6XZQ - chains A and B of the 8 polymer chains in the assembly; structure by electron microscopy, 3.60 A resolution.

Chain A:
Name: Polymerase acidic protein
Source organism: Influenza C virus (strain C/Johannesburg/1/1966)
Notes: EC 3.1.-.-
UniProt: Q9IMP5 (PA_INCJH); numbering as in UniProt (aligned over 1-709)
Chain sequence (709 residues; numbered 1 to 709; the number before each row is that of its first residue):
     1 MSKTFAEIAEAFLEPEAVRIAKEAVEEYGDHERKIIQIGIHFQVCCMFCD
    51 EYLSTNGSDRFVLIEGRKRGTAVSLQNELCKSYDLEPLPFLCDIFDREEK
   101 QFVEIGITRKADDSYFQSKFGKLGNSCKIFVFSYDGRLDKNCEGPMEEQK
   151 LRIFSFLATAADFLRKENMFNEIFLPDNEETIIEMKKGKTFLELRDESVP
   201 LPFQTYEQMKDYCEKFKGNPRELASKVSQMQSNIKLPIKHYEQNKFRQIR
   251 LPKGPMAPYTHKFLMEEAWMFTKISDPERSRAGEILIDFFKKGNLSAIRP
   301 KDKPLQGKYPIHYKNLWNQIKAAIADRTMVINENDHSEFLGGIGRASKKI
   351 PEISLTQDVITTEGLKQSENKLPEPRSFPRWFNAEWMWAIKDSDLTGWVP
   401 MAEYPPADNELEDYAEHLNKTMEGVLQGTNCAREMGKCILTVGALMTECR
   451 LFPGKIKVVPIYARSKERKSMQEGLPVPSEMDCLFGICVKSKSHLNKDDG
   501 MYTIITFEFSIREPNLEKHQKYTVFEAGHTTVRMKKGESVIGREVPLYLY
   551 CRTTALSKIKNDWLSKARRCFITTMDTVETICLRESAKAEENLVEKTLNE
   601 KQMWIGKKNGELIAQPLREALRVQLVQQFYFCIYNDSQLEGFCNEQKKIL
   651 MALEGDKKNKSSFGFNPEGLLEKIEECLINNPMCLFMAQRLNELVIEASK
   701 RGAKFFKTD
Disordered / not traced: 1, 533-542, 708-709
Curated features (UniProtKB/Swiss-Prot):
  - motif: Arg109 to Gly124 (Nuclear localization signal 1 (NLS1)), Lys166 to Ser228 (Nuclear localization signal 2 (NLS2))
  - binding site (Mn(2+)): His41, Glu65, Asp93, Glu104, Ile105

Chain B:
Name: RNA-directed RNA polymerase catalytic subunit
Source organism: Influenza C virus (strain C/Johannesburg/1/1966)
Notes: EC 2.7.7.48
UniProt: Q9IMP4 (RDRP_INCJH); residues 1-754 here = UniProt positions 1-754
Chain sequence (754 residues; row label = number of the first residue in the row):
     1 MEINPYLMFLNNDVTSLISTTYPYTGPPPMSHGSSTKYTLETIKRTYDYS
    51 RTSVEKTSKVFNIPRRKFCNCLEDKDELVKPTGNVDISSLLGLAEMMEKR
   101 MGEGFFKHCVMEAETEILKMHFSRLTEGRQTYDWTSERNMPAATALQLTV
   151 DAIKETEGPFKGTTMLEYCNKMIEMLDWKEIKFKKVKTVVRREKDKRSGK
   201 EIKTKVPVMGIDSIKHDEFLIRALTINTMAKDGERGKLQRRAIATPGMIV
   251 RPFSKIVETVAQKICEKLKESGLPVGGNEKKAKLKTTVTSLNARMNSDQF
   301 AVNITGDNSKWNECQQPEAYLALLAYITKDSSDLMKDLCSVAPVLFCNKF
   351 VKLGQGIRLSNKRKTKEVIIKAEKMGKYKNLMREEYKNLFEPLEKYIQKD
   401 VCFLPGGMLMGMFNMLSTVLGVSTLCYMDEELKAKGCFWTGLQSSDDFVL
   451 FAVASNWSNIHWTIRRFNAVCKLIGINMSLEKSYGSLPELFEFTSMFFDG
   501 EFVSNLAMELPAFTTAGVNEGVDFTAAMSIIKTNMINNSLSPSTALMALR
   551 ICLQEFRATYRVHPWDSRVKGGRMKIINEFIKTIENKDGLLIADGGKLMN
   601 NISTLHIPEEVLKFEKMDEQYRNRVFNPKNPFTNFDKTIDIFRAHGPIRV
   651 EENEAVVSTHSFRTRANRTLLNTDMRAMMAEEKRYQMVCDMFKSVFESAD
   701 INPPIGAMSIGEAIEEKLLERAKMKRDIGAIEDSEYEEIKDIIRDAKKAR
   751 LESR
Disordered / not traced: 30-34, 187-210, 232-241, 636-652
Curated features (UniProtKB/Swiss-Prot):
  - region: Arg251 to Glu258 (Promoter-binding site)
  - motif (Nuclear localization signal): Val189 to Arg197, Lys205 to Glu218

Interface between chain A and chain B:
Residue-residue contacts - 241 pairs, chain A then chain B:
  Lys3(A) with Glu112(B); Thr115(B), hydrogen bond (backbone-side chain); Glu116(B)
  Thr4(A) with Thr115(B)
  Phe5(A) with Glu114(B); Thr115(B); Leu118(B), hydrophobic
  Ile8(A) with Thr115(B); Lys119(B)
  His31(A) with Glu114(B), salt bridge; Ser332(B), hydrogen bond
  Glu32(A) with Met111(B)
  Arg165(A) with Ile705(B)
  Glu167(A) with Lys119(B)
  Asn168(A) with Lys119(B); Met120(B); His121(B); Thr163(B); Thr164(B)
  Met169(A) with Lys119(B)
  Asn171(A) with Thr163(B)
  Phe174(A) with Leu118(B), hydrophobic
  Glu184(A) with Asn170(B)
  Met185(A) with Asn170(B); Asp337(B); Leu338(B), hydrophobic
  Lys186(A) with Asn170(B), hydrogen bond (backbone-side chain); Ile173(B); Glu174(B)
  Lys187(A) with Asp337(B), salt bridge
  Gly188(A) with Ile173(B); Asp177(B)
  Lys189(A) with Asp177(B)
  Thr190(A) with His216(B)
  Phe191(A) with Val341(B), hydrophobic; Val344(B), hydrophobic
  Glu193(A) with Val60(B)
  Leu194(A) with Val60(B), hydrophobic
  Glu197(A) with Ser58(B), hydrogen bond; Lys59(B), hydrogen bond (side chain-backbone); Val60(B); Arg65(B), salt bridge; Lys67(B), hydrogen bond (backbone-side chain)
  Ser198(A) with Arg65(B); Lys67(B); Asn348(B), hydrogen bond
  Val199(A) with Lys67(B), hydrogen bond (backbone-side chain)
  Leu201(A) with Lys56(B); Cys71(B), hydrophobic
  Phe203(A) with Ile87(B), hydrophobic
  Tyr206(A) with Leu321(B), hydrophobic; Ser340(B)
  Met209(A) with Leu321(B), hydrophobic
  Cys213(A) with Tyr326(B)
  Glu214(A) with Lys336(B), salt bridge
  Phe216(A) with Ser88(B); Leu91(B), hydrophobic; Gly92(B); Glu95(B)
  Lys217(A) with Glu95(B)
  Gly218(A) with Glu95(B), hydrogen bond (backbone-side chain)
  Arg221(A) with Glu430(B), salt bridge
  Glu222(A) with Ser88(B)
  Leu223(A) with Ser89(B); Tyr427(B), hydrophobic
  Ala224(A) with Arg466(B)
  Lys226(A) with Ser89(B)
  Val227(A) with Arg466(B); Ala469(B); Leu473(B), hydrophobic
  Met230(A) with Leu78(B), hydrophobic
  Gln231(A) with Trp462(B), hydrogen bond (side chain-backbone); Arg465(B); Arg466(B); Ala469(B)
  Asn233(A) with Leu78(B)
  Ile234(A) with Leu78(B), hydrophobic; Asn468(B)
  Leu236(A) with Arg465(B), hydrogen bond (backbone-side chain)
  Ile238(A) with His461(B)
  His240(A) with Trp457(B); His461(B)
  Pro277(A) with Arg568(B)
  Arg281(A) with Lys570(B), hydrogen bond (side chain-backbone); Gly571(B)
  Ser347(A) with Lys364(B), hydrogen bond (side chain-backbone); Thr365(B), hydrogen bond (side chain-backbone); Lys366(B); Glu367(B)
  Lys348(A) with Thr365(B); Glu367(B)
  Lys349(A) with Glu367(B)
  Ile350(A) with Glu367(B), hydrogen bond (backbone-backbone); Val368(B), hydrophobic
  Leu355(A) with Tyr378(B)
  Glu363(A) with Lys366(B)
  Gly364(A) with Ser360(B); Asn361(B)
  Leu365(A) with Ser360(B); Leu381(B)
  Lys366(A) with Ser360(B), hydrogen bond (backbone-backbone); Leu381(B)
  Gln367(A) with Ile357(B); Arg358(B); Met382(B); Arg383(B); Tyr386(B)
  Ser368(A) with Arg358(B); Arg383(B)
  Glu369(A) with Arg383(B)
  Asn370(A) with Arg383(B)
  Asn383(A) with Met1(B), hydrogen bond (side chain-backbone); Glu2(B), hydrogen bond; Ile3(B), hydrogen bond (side chain-backbone)
  Met387(A) with Met1(B); Ile3(B), hydrophobic
  Met401(A) with Met547(B), hydrophobic; Arg550(B); Ile551(B), hydrophobic
  Ala402(A) with Arg550(B), hydrogen bond (backbone-side chain)
  Glu403(A) with Arg550(B), hydrogen bond (backbone-side chain); Arg557(B), salt bridge; Lys597(B); Leu598(B)
  Tyr404(A) with Arg550(B)
  Pro405(A) with Leu598(B), hydrophobic; Asn600(B); Asn601(B)
  Pro406(A) with Leu598(B); Asn601(B), hydrogen bond (backbone-side chain)
  Asn409(A) with Ser603(B)
  Leu411(A) with Pro542(B), hydrophobic
  Glu412(A) with Asn601(B); Ser603(B)
  Ala415(A) with Ser543(B), hydrogen bond (backbone-side chain)
  Asn419(A) with Ser543(B); Met547(B); Arg550(B)
  Glu423(A) with Met547(B)
  Ile559(A) with Pro27(B), hydrophobic
  Trp563(A) with Thr25(B); Gly26(B); Pro27(B)
  Ser565(A) with Glu555(B)
  Lys566(A) with Glu555(B)
  Arg568(A) with Ile551(B); Gln554(B); Glu555(B), salt bridge
  Arg569(A) with Thr25(B); Leu510(B), hydrogen bond (side chain-backbone); Pro511(B); Thr514(B)
  Phe571(A) with Met547(B), hydrophobic
  Ile572(A) with Thr544(B); Ala548(B), hydrophobic
  Met575(A) with Ser543(B); Thr544(B)
  Asp576(A) with Leu506(B); Leu540(B); Thr544(B)
  Thr577(A) with Leu17(B); Ser19(B)
  Glu579(A) with Ser541(B); Pro542(B); Ser543(B); Thr544(B)
  Ile581(A) with Leu17(B), hydrophobic
  Leu583(A) with Ser541(B)
  Arg584(A) with Glu501(B), salt bridge
  Lys601(A) with Asn12(B)
  Met603(A) with Met8(B), hydrophobic
  Trp604(A) with Leu7(B), hydrophobic; Asn11(B)
  Ile605(A) with Met1(B), hydrophobic; Ile3(B); Asn4(B), hydrogen bond (backbone-backbone); Leu7(B)
  Gly606(A) with Glu2(B); Asn4(B); Leu7(B)
  Lys607(A) with Met1(B); Glu2(B), hydrogen bond (backbone-backbone)
  Ile613(A) with Met1(B), hydrophobic
  Gln624(A) with Met8(B); Thr20(B)
  Gln627(A) with Thr20(B)
  Gln628(A) with Thr20(B); Thr25(B)
  Phe631(A) with Thr20(B); Thr21(B)
  Cys632(A) with Thr25(B), hydrogen bond (side chain-backbone)
  Asn635(A) with Pro23(B), hydrogen bond (side chain-backbone); Gly26(B); Pro27(B)
  Glu640(A) with Pro23(B); Tyr24(B)
  Cys643(A) with Thr21(B); Pro23(B)
  Gln646(A) with Tyr6(B), hydrogen bond; Thr21(B)
  Lys647(A) with Thr21(B); Tyr22(B); Phe497(B)
  Lys648(A) with Lys482(B); Tyr484(B)
  Leu650(A) with Val14(B), hydrophobic
  Met651(A) with Tyr484(B); Leu490(B), hydrophobic; Phe497(B), hydrophobic
  Glu654(A) with Asp13(B); Val14(B); Leu490(B)
  Lys657(A) with Phe9(B), hydrogen bond (side chain-backbone); Leu10(B); Asn12(B), hydrogen bond (side chain-backbone)
  Lys658(A) with Asp13(B), salt bridge
  Lys660(A) with Pro488(B)
  Ser661(A) with Trp457(B); Leu487(B)
  Ser662(A) with Gly485(B); Ser486(B)
  Phe663(A) with Val302(B), hydrophobic; Gly485(B), hydrogen bond (backbone-backbone); Ser486(B)
  Phe665(A) with Met478(B), hydrophobic; Leu480(B); Ser483(B)
  Asn666(A) with Leu480(B); Glu481(B)
  Leu670(A) with Glu481(B)
  Lys673(A) with Glu481(B), salt bridge
  Phe686(A) with Ile3(B)
  Met687(A) with Tyr6(B)
  Arg690(A) with Glu2(B), salt bridge; Ile3(B), hydrogen bond (side chain-backbone); Asn4(B), hydrogen bond (backbone-side chain); Tyr6(B)
  Leu691(A) with Tyr6(B), hydrophobic
  Leu694(A) with Tyr6(B), hydrophobic
  Ala698(A) with Leu10(B), hydrophobic
  Arg701(A) with Leu10(B)
Interface residues without a listed pair, chain A (164 interface residues in all): Ser2, Arg33, Asp162, Ile173, Ile183, Arg195, Pro200, Pro202, Ser228, Gln229, Lys235, Pro237, Glu278, Glu352, Ile360, Trp386, Ala407, Asp408, Glu416, Leu418, Arg450, Cys570, Thr573, Thr580, Gln602, Lys608, Leu612, Val623, Leu639, Phe642, Glu645, Leu653, Gly669, Glu693, Glu697
Interface residues without a listed pair, chain B (165 interface residues in all): Pro5, Thr15, Ser16, Ile18, Pro28, Phe61, Cys69, Asn70, Leu72, Lys75, Val79, Asp86, Leu166, Leu176, Leu220, Lys263, Asn303, Ile304, Glu318, Ala322, Ala325, Lys329, Asp333, Leu334, Cys347, Leu359, Ile369, Ile464, Lys472, Glu489, Phe513, Thr515, Leu546, Leu553, Met599, Ile602, Arg665, Gly706, Ala707

In short:
Chain A and chain B form an interface of 164 and 165 residues respectively, with 34 hydrogen bonds and 11 salt
bridges. Polar pairs include His31(A)-Glu114(B), Lys187(A)-Asp337(B) and Glu197(A)-Arg65(B). UniProt lists 5
Mn2+-binding residues on chain A.
Here chain A is Polymerase acidic protein and chain B is RNA-directed RNA polymerase catalytic subunit, both
from Influenza C virus (strain C/Johannesburg/1/1966). Entry 6XZQ (Influenza C virus polymerase in complex
with human ANP32A - Subclass 1) was determined by electron microscopy (same publication as 6XZD, 6XZG, 6XZP,
6XZR and 6Y0C).
